PDB entry 1RAC | X-ray diffraction, 2.50 A resolution | chains B and D of the 4 polymer chains in the assembly

Chain B (and D):
Molecule: Aspartate carbamoyltransferase regulatory chain
From: Escherichia coli
Notes: chain D of this document is another copy of the same molecule, construct and numbering; everything in this record applies to it too
UniProtKB: P0A7F3 (PYRI_ECOLI); residues 1-153 here = UniProt positions 1-153
Chain sequence (153 residues; row label = number of the first residue in the row):
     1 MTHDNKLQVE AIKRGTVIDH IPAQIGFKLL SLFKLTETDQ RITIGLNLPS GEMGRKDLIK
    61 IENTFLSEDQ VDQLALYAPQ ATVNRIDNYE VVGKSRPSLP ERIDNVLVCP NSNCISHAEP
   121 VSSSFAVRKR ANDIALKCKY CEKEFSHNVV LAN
Ion coordination: Zn2+: Cys109, Cys114, Cys138, Cys141
Small-molecule neighbours: CTP (cytidine-5'-triphosphate): Val9, Glu10, Ala11, Ile12, Val17, Asp19, Lys60, Thr82, Asn84, Ile86, Tyr89, Val91, Lys94
UniProt features mapped onto this chain:
  - binding site (Zn(2+)): Cys109, Cys114, Cys138, Cys141

How chain B and chain D interact:
Residue-residue contacts (52):
  Met1(B) with Leu7(D), hydrophobic
  Thr2(B) with Leu7(D)
  Asp4(B) with Leu7(D), hydrogen bond (backbone-backbone); Glu10(D)
  Asn5(B) with Gln8(D); Glu10(D), hydrogen bond (backbone-side chain)
  Lys6(B) with Glu10(D); Arg41(D); Thr43(D); Glu62(D)
  Leu7(B) with Arg41(D)
  Val9(B) with Glu10(D)
  Gln24(B) with Thr36(D); Thr38(D), hydrogen bond (side chain-backbone); Asp39(D)
  Phe27(B) with Phe27(D), hydrophobic; Leu30(D), hydrophobic; Ser31(D); Thr36(D)
  Leu30(B) with Phe27(D), hydrophobic
  Ser31(B) with Phe27(D)
  Thr36(B) with Gln24(D); Phe27(D); Leu46(D)
  Thr38(B) with Gln24(D); Asn47(D), hydrogen bond (backbone-side chain)
  Asp39(B) with Asn47(D); Arg55(D), salt bridge
  Gln40(B) with Leu46(D); Asn47(D), hydrogen bond (backbone-side chain)
  Arg41(B) with Leu46(D); Asn47(D); Leu48(D); Pro49(D)
  Ile42(B) with Gly45(D); Leu46(D), hydrogen bond (backbone-backbone)
  Thr43(B) with Ile44(D)
  Ile44(B) with Thr43(D); Ile44(D), hydrogen bond (backbone-backbone); Leu46(D), hydrophobic
  Gly45(B) with Ile42(D)
  Leu46(B) with Thr36(D); Arg41(D); Ile42(D), hydrogen bond (backbone-backbone); Ile44(D), hydrophobic
  Asn47(B) with Thr38(D), hydrogen bond (side chain-backbone); Asp39(D); Gln40(D), hydrogen bond (side chain-backbone); Arg41(D)
  Leu48(B) with Arg41(D)
  Pro49(B) with Arg41(D)
  Arg55(B) with Asp39(D), salt bridge
Interface residues without a listed pair, chain B (27 interface residues in all): His3, Ala11
Interface residues without a listed pair, chain D (26 interface residues in all): Asp4, Asn5, Ile12, Glu37

In short:
27 residues of chain B face 26 of chain D across their interface; the contacts include 10 hydrogen bonds and 2
salt bridges. Polar contacts include Asp39(B)-Arg55(D), Asn5(B)-Glu10(D) and Gln24(B)-Thr38(D). Chain B binds
CTP. UniProt lists 4 Zn2+-binding residues on chain B.
Chain B and chain D are both Aspartate carbamoyltransferase regulatory chain (Escherichia coli); the
structure, Crystal structure of ctp-ligated T state aspartate transcarbamoylase at 2.5 angstroms resolution:
implications for atcase mutants ..., was determined by X-ray diffraction together with 1RAA, 1RAB, 1RAD, 1RAE,
1RAF, 1RAG, 1RAH and 1RAI from the same study.
